Entry 6RWY (electron microscopy, 5.11 A resolution (low resolution: residue-level contacts below are approximate; hydrogen-bond / salt-bridge calls are withheld)); this record covers chains G and R of the 33 polymer chains in the assembly.

== Chain G ==
Molecule: Inner rod protein
Organism: Shigella flexneri
Chain sequence (59 residues; each row starts with the number of its first residue; X marks 59 residues of unknown identity (built as UNK)):
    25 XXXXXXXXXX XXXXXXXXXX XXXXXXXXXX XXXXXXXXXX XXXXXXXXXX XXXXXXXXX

== Chain R ==
Molecule: Protein MxiH
Organism: Shigella flexneri
UniProtKB: P0A223 (MXIH_SHIFL); numbering as in UniProt (aligned over 1-83)
Chain sequence (98 residues; each row starts with the number of its first residue; numbers below 1 keep their minus sign (Met-14 is residue -14)):
   -14 MASWSHPQFE KIEGRMSVTV PNDDWTLSSL SETFDDGTQT LQGELTLALD KLAKNPSNPQ
    46 LLAEYQSKLS EYTLYRNAQS NTVKVIKDVD AAIIQNFR
Unresolved in the structure: -14 to 10
Construct notes: initiating methionine (-14); expression tag (-13 to 0)

== Interface between chain G and chain R ==
Chain R side of the interface, 7 residues: Thr11, Leu12, Ile71, Val74, Asp75, Ile78, Phe82

== Summary ==
Chain G and chain R make no direct contact in this assembly.
Here chain G is Inner rod protein and chain R is Protein MxiH, both from Shigella flexneri. Entry 6RWY (Export
apparatus core and inner rod of the Shigella type 3 secretion system) was determined by electron microscopy
(same publication as 6RWK and 6RWX).
